Entry 4BE0 (X-ray diffraction, 2.68 A resolution); this record covers chains A and D of the 4 polymer chains in the assembly.

# Chain A
Protein: Pfv integrase
From: Human spumaretrovirus
Notes: EC 2.7.7.-
UniProtKB: P14350 (POL_FOAMV); residues 1-392 here correspond to UniProt positions 752-1143 (UniProt number = residue number + 751)
Sequence (395 residues; numbered -2 to 392; the number before each row is that of its first residue; numbers below 1 keep their minus sign (Gly-2 is residue -2)):
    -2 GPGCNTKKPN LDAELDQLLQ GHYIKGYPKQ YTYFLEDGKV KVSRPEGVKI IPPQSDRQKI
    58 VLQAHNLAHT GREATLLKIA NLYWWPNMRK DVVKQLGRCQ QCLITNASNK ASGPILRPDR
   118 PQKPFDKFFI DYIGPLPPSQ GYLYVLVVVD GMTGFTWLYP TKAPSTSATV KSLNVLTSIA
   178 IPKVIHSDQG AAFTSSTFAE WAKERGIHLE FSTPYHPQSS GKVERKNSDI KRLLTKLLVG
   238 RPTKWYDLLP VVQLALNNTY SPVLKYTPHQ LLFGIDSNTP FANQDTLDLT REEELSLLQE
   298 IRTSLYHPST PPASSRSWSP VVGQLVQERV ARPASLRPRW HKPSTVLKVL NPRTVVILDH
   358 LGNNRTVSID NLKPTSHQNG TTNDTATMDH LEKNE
Disordered / not traced: -2 to 7, 376-392
Sequence notes: expression tag (-2 to 0); variant Ser217 (Gly968 in P14350), Gly218 (Ser969 in P14350)
Curated features (UniProtKB/Swiss-Prot):
  - binding site (Mg(2+)): Asp123, Asp185
Bound ions: Zn2+: His62, His66, Cys96, Cys99; Mg2+ site 1: Asp128, Asp185 (together with XZ-115); Mg2+ site 2: Asp128, Glu221 (together with XZ-115)
Ligand contacts: XZ-115 (BF3; 2-(3-chloro-2-fluorobenzyl)-4,5-dihydroxy-1H-isoindole-1,3(2H)-dione): Asp128, Tyr129, Asp185, Pro214, Gln215, Glu221
Reported in the primary citation:
  - binding site for XZ-115: Pro214, Gln215, Glu221

# Chain D
Molecule: 17 nucleotide preprocessed pfv donor DNA (transferred strand)
Sequence (17 nucleotides; row label = number of the first residue in the row):
     1 TGCGAAATTC CATGACA

# Interface between chain A and chain D
Contacting residue pairs (9):
  Gly131(A) with DA17(D), phosphate contact
  Glu221(A) with DC16(D), sugar contact
  Arg222(A) with DG14(D), base contact; DA15(D), base contact; DC16(D), base contact
  Asn224(A) with DC16(D), phosphate contact
  Ser225(A) with DC16(D), sugar contact
  Lys228(A) with DA17(D), salt bridge to the phosphate
  Lys262(A) with DT9(D), salt bridge to the phosphate
Also at the interface, not in a pair above, chain A (9 interface residues in all): Tyr129, Ile130

# Overview
The interface between chain A and chain D involves 9 residues on one side and 5 on the other, with 2 salt
bridges. Polar pairs include Lys228(A)-DA17(D) and Lys262(A)-DT9(D). XZ-115 is bound between chain A and chain
D. From the paper: a binding site for XZ-115 at Pro214(A), Gln215(A) and Glu221(A).
Here chain A is Pfv integrase (Human spumaretrovirus) and chain D is 17 nucleotide preprocessed pfv donor DNA
(transferred strand). Entry 4BE0 (PFV intasome with inhibitor XZ-115) was determined by X-ray diffraction
(same publication as 4BDY, 4BDZ, 4BE1 and 4BE2).
